7PWG - chains 1 and R of the 44 polymer chains in the assembly; structure by electron microscopy, 2.75 A resolution.

Chain 1:
Molecule: rRNA 28S
Source organism: Giardia lamblia ATCC 50803
Sequence (2707 nucleotides; each row starts with the number of its first residue):
     1 GCGCGGCCCG AGGCGGCGGG GGCGACGGGC GGAACUUAAG CAUAUCAGUA CGCCCCGGAG
    61 GAGAAACCAA CCGGGAUUCC CCGUAGCGGC GAGCGACGCG GGAGGAGCCC GCCCCGAAGG
   121 CGCGCUGUGG GGCGCAGGCG CAGGCCCGCC GCGAGGGGGC CCGAGGGCCC CGCCCGAGAG
   181 GGUGCAAGCC CCGUACGGCG GCCGCCGGGC CUGCGCGGCG AGUAGCGCUG CUUGAGCGUG
   241 CAGCGCGAAG GGAGGCGCGG CCCUUCCAAG GCUAAAUACG CCCCGGGACC GAUAGCGGAC
   301 CAAGUAGCGC GAGCGAACGG UGAAAAGGAC GCCCUGCGGC CGCUCAAAAG ACCUGAACCC
   361 GGCCGGCCGC CGGCCCGCCG GCCCCGUCUC GAXACXCGGA CCGAGGAGCC ACGCGCCGCG
   421 GCGAGCCCGA GGGAGCCCCC GCGGCGGAGC GAGCGCGAGA CGCCCCGGGC CCGCCGCGCC
   481 CCUGCGGGCG UGCGCGGGCC GAGCCGCGGC GCGUGGGCCC GAXAGGCGGU GAUCUAUGCC
   541 CGGCGAGGGC GAGGCCGGGC GAAAGCCUGG UGGAGGCCCG CCGCGGUGCU GACGCGCAGA
   601 UCGCUCGUCG GAGCCGGGCA UGGGGGCGAA AGACUCAUCG AACCGCCUGG UAGCUGGUUG
   661 CCUCCGAAAU GUCUCCCAGG ACAGCCGCCG CCCCGCAGUU GCGGCCCGUA GAGCGCUGGC
   721 CGGCGGGAGC GGGGGGCCUG CCCCUCGCCC GCCCCCCAAA CUCCGAAGGG CCGCGCCGCC
   781 CCGCCGCUGG CCUGGGCGGG GCGGGCGAAU GCGGGCGGCG CGUGGGCCCC UCCUGGUAAG
   841 CAGGACGGGC GAGGCGGGAC GAUCCGGACG CCGGGCCAGG GUGCGCCGCC GGGGCCCGCG
   901 GAACGGCGUC GGCCGGUCCC GACAGCUGGA AGGUGGCCCC AGAAGUCGGC AUCCUCCAGG
   961 GAGUGUGUAA CAACCCACCA GCCGAAUCGG CCGGCCCGGA AAAUGGAGCG CGCCGGAGCC
  1021 CCGGACCCGC GCCCGGCCGC CGCGCGCGGC GGGUAGGAGG CCGCAGAGGC CCCGGGGGCG
  1081 AAGGCGGCGC GCAGGCCCCG CCGGACCGGC CUCUGGUGCA GAUCUCGGCA GCAGUAGCCG
  1141 CUACUCCGCG CCCCGGAGGA CUGAGGGGGA GACGGGUUCC GCGGCGCCUG CAUCUGGCCG
  1201 CGGGUGACUC GGGCCUAAGC GGCGGGUGAA GACCGGGAAG GGGCGUGCCC GCCCGUCGAA
  1261 CGGGGAGCCG GCGGAGACUC CGGCAGGCGC GGCCCCCGCG GAGACGCCCG CCCCCCGGCG
  1321 ACGCGCACGG GGACCGCGGC GGGCGGCGCC CCGGCCCGCG AACGCCCCGC AGCCCCCGGA
  1381 CGCCUUGCGC GGAGAGGGGG GCCCGGGGGC GGACCCCGCG CGUCCCCGGC CGCCCCUGAA
  1441 AAGCCGGGGG GCGCCGGCCG CGCGCCGUAC CGACCGCAGC AGGACUCCGG GGUCAGCAGC
  1501 CUCUAGCGCG GGAGCGAACG CGGCUCAGGG AAGUCGGCAA GCCGGCUCCG UAACCUCGGG
  1561 AAAAGGAGUG GCUCUGACGG CGCGCCGGGU CAGAACUGGA ACGGACGCGG GGAUCCCGAC
  1621 UGUUUACUAG AAACACAGCG UCGCGAGGGC CGCACCCGGC GCUGGCGCGA CGUGAUUUCU
  1681 GCCCAGUGCC ACGACCGUCA CCGUGAAGCG AUCCGCCGAA GCCCUGGUAA ACGGCGGGAG
  1741 UAACUAUGAC UCUCUUAAGG UAGCXAAXUG CCUCGUCGGG CAAUUUCCGA CGUGCAUGAA
  1801 UGGACCAACG AGGAUCCCAC UGUCCCGAGC CGCGCCUCCG CGAGCCUCCA GCCUCGGGAA
  1861 CGGGCGAGGG CCGGCCAGCG GGGCAAGAAG ACCCUUUUGA GCUUGACUCC AGCCCGGGCC
  1921 UGUGGGGCGG GGCGGCCGGC GCAGCGCACA GGGGAGGCCG CGCCCCUGAG ACACCCUGAC
  1981 GGCCGCCGCC GCCCCGCUCA CCCGGUCGCG CGGGGACCCG CCCGGGCGGG GAGUUCGGCU
  2041 GGGGCGGCGC GCCUGCUACA CCGGACCGCA GGCGUCCCAC GGCGGGCUCA GCGAGGACGG
  2101 AGACCUCCCG CGGAGCAGAA GGGCACAAGC CCGCCCGACC CGCGCCCCCC GUGCCGGCGC
  2161 GGGCCGCGAA AGCGGGGCCU ACCGAUCCUU CGCCGCCCCG GCCGCGGGCG CGGAGGUGGC
  2221 AGAAAAGUUA CCACAGGGAU AACUGGCUUG UGGCCGCCGA GCGCCCGCAG CGACGCGGCU
  2281 UUUUGAUCCU UXGAUGUCGG CUCUUCCUAC CGUCCGCGCG CACCGGCGCG GAAGCGUCGG
  2341 AUUGUUCACC CGUUCAAGGG AUCGUGAGCU GGGUUUAGAC CGUCGUGAGA CAGGUUAGUU
  2401 UUACCCUACU GGCCCCGGGG CCAGAGCACG GCGGGCCAGU ACGAGAGGAA CGCCCGCCGC
  2461 GGGCGCCCAG CCCCGCGGUU GCCCGCCGGG GCAGGACCGC GCGCCCGGGC CCGGGGGCCU
  2521 GGCGCUGCCG CCUCUAAAGC GCCACCCCCC CCUCCGGCCC CGCCGGGCCC GCGCCCCAGC
  2581 CCCGUGCCCC CUGCCCGAGG CGGCCCCCGC CCGGGAGGAC CACCCGGCGC GGCGCCCCUG
  2641 UACGGCGCAG GGCCUGCGAU CGCGUUCGCC CGGGGGGCGC GCCGGGCGGG CGCGCGGCCC
  2701 ACUUGCU
Disordered / not traced: 1-3, 132-146, 202-217, 335-337, 368, 434-436, 694, 727-748, 786, 897-899, 916-987, 1139, 1293-1297, 1308-1309, 1414-1415, 1453-1457, 1479, 1580-1586, 1692, 1743-1745, 1793, 1933-1988, 2099-2103, 2392, 2444, 2565-2566, 2648, 2654-2661, 2684-2685, 2695-2707
Modified residues: OMU (o2'-methyluridine 5'-monophosphate) at position 49, OMG (o2'-methylguanosine-5'-monophosphate) at position 313, OMG (o2'-methylguanosine-5'-monophosphate) at position 386, A2M (2'-O-methyladenosine 5'-(dihydrogen phosphate)) at position 393, A2M (2'-O-methyladenosine 5'-(dihydrogen phosphate)) at position 396, A2M (2'-O-methyladenosine 5'-(dihydrogen phosphate)) at position 523, OMG (o2'-methylguanosine-5'-monophosphate) at position 624, OMG (o2'-methylguanosine-5'-monophosphate) at position 1121, OMG (o2'-methylguanosine-5'-monophosphate) at position 1204, OMG (o2'-methylguanosine-5'-monophosphate) at position 1520, OMC (o2'-methylycytidine-5'-monophosphate) at position 1684, 5MC (5-methylcytidine-5'-monophosphate) at position 1765, A2M (2'-O-methyladenosine 5'-(dihydrogen phosphate)) at position 1768, OMG (o2'-methylguanosine-5'-monophosphate) at position 1775, OMC (o2'-methylycytidine-5'-monophosphate) at position 1824, OMG (o2'-methylguanosine-5'-monophosphate) at position 1882, OMU (o2'-methyluridine 5'-monophosphate) at position 1896, OMU (o2'-methyluridine 5'-monophosphate) at position 1897, OMU (o2'-methyluridine 5'-monophosphate) at position 1908, OMG (o2'-methylguanosine-5'-monophosphate) at position 2042, OMG (o2'-methylguanosine-5'-monophosphate) at position 2074, OMG (o2'-methylguanosine-5'-monophosphate) at position 2237, 5MC (5-methylcytidine-5'-monophosphate) at position 2292, OMC (o2'-methylycytidine-5'-monophosphate) at position 2380
Metal / ion sites: K+ site 1: A33, OMU_49; K+ site 2 near A34 (its only coordinating residue here); K+ site 3: C35, C46; K+ site 4: U37, A42; K+ site 5 near A38 (its only coordinating residue here); K+ site 6: A38, A39, G89, G91 (together with triethylene glycol); Mg2+ site 1: G40, C41; Mg2+ site 2: C41, G1899; K+ site 7: C41, A42; K+ site 8: A42, U43; K+ site 9: U43, A44, U45; K+ site 10: U43, A44, G88, G91; 153 more K+ sites not listed; 86 more Mg2+ sites not listed

Chain R:
Name: Ribosomal protein L19
Source organism: Giardia lamblia ATCC 50803
UniProt: A8BH61 (A8BH61_GIAIC); numbering as in UniProt (aligned over 1-196)
Chain sequence (196 residues; numbered 1 to 196; the number before each row is that of its first residue):
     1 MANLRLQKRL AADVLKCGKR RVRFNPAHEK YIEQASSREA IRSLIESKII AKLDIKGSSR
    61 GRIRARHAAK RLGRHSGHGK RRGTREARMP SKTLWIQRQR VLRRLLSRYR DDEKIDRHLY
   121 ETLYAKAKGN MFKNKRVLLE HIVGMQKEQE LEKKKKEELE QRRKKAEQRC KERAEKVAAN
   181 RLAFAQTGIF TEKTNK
Disordered / not traced: 1, 179-196

Chain 1 / chain R interface:
Residue-residue contacts - 155 pairs, chain 1 then chain R:
  G548(1) with Thr84(R), phosphate contact
  G549(1) with Thr84(R), hydrogen bond to the phosphate; Glu86(R), phosphate contact; Ala87(R), phosphate contact
  C556(1) with Ala125(R), hydrogen bond to the sugar; Lys128(R), sugar contact; Gly129(R), hydrogen bond to the sugar
  G557(1) with Ala125(R), sugar contact; Lys126(R), phosphate contact; Gly129(R), sugar contact; Met131(R), sugar contact
  G558(1) with Lys126(R), salt bridge to the phosphate
  G569(1) with Gly129(R), hydrogen bond to the base
  G570(1) with Trp95(R), sugar contact; Asn130(R), sugar contact
  U571(1) with Trp95(R), sugar contact
  G572(1) with Lys92(R), salt bridge to the phosphate
  G573(1) with Lys92(R), salt bridge to the phosphate
  C1153(1) with Arg5(R), phosphate contact
  C1154(1) with Ala2(R), hydrogen bond to the sugar; Asn3(R), sugar contact; Leu4(R), hydrogen bond to the sugar; Arg5(R), salt bridge to the phosphate
  G1155(1) with Lys8(R), salt bridge to the phosphate; Phe24(R), phosphate contact
  G1156(1) with Lys8(R), salt bridge to the phosphate; Val22(R), phosphate contact; Arg23(R), phosphate contact; Phe24(R), hydrogen bond to the phosphate
  A1157(1) with Arg23(R), salt bridge to the phosphate
  G1181(1) with Leu6(R), phosphate contact
  C1182(1) with Leu6(R), phosphate contact
  U1195(1) with Arg5(R), hydrogen bond to the phosphate
  G1196(1) with Asn3(R), phosphate contact; Arg5(R), salt bridge to the phosphate
  C1272(1) with Arg42(R), salt bridge to the phosphate
  G1273(1) with Arg38(R), phosphate contact; Glu39(R), phosphate contact; Arg42(R), salt bridge to the phosphate
  G1274(1) with Arg9(R), hydrogen bond to the phosphate; Ser36(R), sugar contact; Ser37(R), phosphate contact; Arg38(R), salt bridge to the phosphate
  A1275(1) with Arg9(R), salt bridge to the phosphate; Arg38(R), salt bridge to the phosphate
  A1327(1) with Lys92(R), sugar contact
  C1328(1) with Ile96(R), sugar contact; Arg100(R), hydrogen bond to the phosphate
  G1329(1) with Arg100(R), salt bridge to the phosphate
  G1336(1) with Arg60(R), phosphate contact
  C1337(1) with Arg60(R), salt bridge to the phosphate; Arg64(R), salt bridge to the phosphate
  G1338(1) with Arg64(R), salt bridge to the phosphate
  G1354(1) with Ser59(R), hydrogen bond to the sugar; Arg60(R), phosphate contact; Arg64(R), salt bridge to the phosphate
  C1355(1) with Ile55(R), sugar contact; Gly57(R), phosphate contact; Ser58(R), phosphate contact; Ser59(R), phosphate contact; Arg60(R), hydrogen bond to the phosphate; Arg64(R), salt bridge to the phosphate
  C1356(1) with Asp54(R), sugar contact; Ile55(R), sugar contact; Gly57(R), phosphate contact
  G1382(1) with His118(R), salt bridge to the phosphate; Glu121(R), phosphate contact
  C1383(1) with Arg110(R), salt bridge to the phosphate; Arg117(R), salt bridge to the phosphate; Tyr120(R), phosphate contact; Glu121(R), base contact
  C1384(1) with Arg110(R), salt bridge to the phosphate; Tyr120(R), hydrogen bond to the phosphate; Glu121(R), hydrogen bond to the base; Tyr124(R), base contact
  U1385(1) with Arg103(R), base contact; Tyr124(R), hydrogen bond to the phosphate; Lys128(R), base contact
  U1386(1) with Lys92(R), hydrogen bond to the base; Trp95(R), hydrogen bond to the sugar; Ile96(R), sugar contact; Arg100(R), salt bridge to the phosphate; Arg103(R), salt bridge to the phosphate
  G1387(1) with Arg103(R), salt bridge to the phosphate; Lys128(R), salt bridge to the phosphate
  C1388(1) with Lys128(R), salt bridge to the phosphate
  G1396(1) with Arg117(R), sugar contact
  G1491(1) with Arg60(R), hydrogen bond to the sugar
  G1492(1) with Arg60(R), salt bridge to the phosphate; Ile63(R), sugar contact
  U1493(1) with His67(R), salt bridge to the phosphate
  C1494(1) with Arg82(R), phosphate contact
  A1495(1) with Arg82(R), hydrogen bond to the phosphate; Gly83(R), hydrogen bond to the phosphate; Ala87(R), sugar contact; Arg88(R), salt bridge to the phosphate
  C1503(1) with Lys56(R), hydrogen bond to the sugar; Gly57(R), sugar contact
  U1504(1) with Arg20(R), salt bridge to the phosphate; Ile55(R), sugar contact; Lys56(R), hydrogen bond to the phosphate
  A1505(1) with Gly18(R), hydrogen bond to the phosphate; Arg20(R), salt bridge to the phosphate; Arg21(R), salt bridge to the phosphate
  G1506(1) with Gly18(R), phosphate contact; Lys19(R), salt bridge to the phosphate; Arg20(R), hydrogen bond to the base
  G1545(1) with His78(R), hydrogen bond to the base; Arg81(R), hydrogen bond to the base; Arg82(R), hydrogen bond to the sugar
  C1546(1) with Arg81(R), sugar contact; Arg82(R), sugar contact; Gly83(R), sugar contact; Thr84(R), phosphate contact
  U1547(1) with His78(R), sugar contact; Thr84(R), phosphate contact; Arg85(R), hydrogen bond to the phosphate
  C1548(1) with Arg85(R), salt bridge to the phosphate
  G1568(1) with His78(R), base contact
  U1569(1) with His78(R), base contact; Gly79(R), hydrogen bond to the phosphate
  G1570(1) with Gly77(R), phosphate contact; His78(R), phosphate contact; Gly79(R), hydrogen bond to the phosphate
  G1571(1) with His75(R), salt bridge to the phosphate; Lys80(R), phosphate contact
  C1572(1) with Arg74(R), phosphate contact; His75(R), salt bridge to the phosphate
  U1573(1) with Arg74(R), salt bridge to the phosphate
  C1574(1) with Arg74(R), salt bridge to the phosphate
  C1578(1) with Asn134(R), phosphate contact
  G1579(1) with Val101(R), sugar contact; Arg104(R), phosphate contact; Lys135(R), hydrogen bond to the phosphate
  G1589(1) with Met89(R), sugar contact
  U1590(1) with Lys70(R), salt bridge to the phosphate; Arg88(R), salt bridge to the phosphate; Met89(R), sugar contact
  C1591(1) with Arg81(R), salt bridge to the phosphate; Arg88(R), salt bridge to the phosphate
  A1592(1) with His78(R), salt bridge to the phosphate; Arg81(R), salt bridge to the phosphate
  G1603(1) with Gly79(R), sugar contact; Arg82(R), hydrogen bond to the sugar
  G1604(1) with Arg82(R), salt bridge to the phosphate
  G1607(1) with Arg82(R), base contact
  G2481(1) with Lys80(R), salt bridge to the phosphate
  C2483(1) with Ser58(R), hydrogen bond to the phosphate; Arg62(R), salt bridge to the phosphate
  C2484(1) with Ser58(R), phosphate contact; Ser59(R), hydrogen bond to the phosphate; Arg62(R), salt bridge to the phosphate
  G2485(1) with Ser59(R), sugar contact; Arg62(R), phosphate contact
  C2486(1) with Arg62(R), salt bridge to the phosphate
Other interface residues (no listed pair), chain 1 (80 interface residues in all): C555, G1271, G1343, C1357, C1381, C1507
Other interface residues (no listed pair), chain R (76 interface residues in all): Leu10, Lys16, Cys17, Pro26, Glu29, Gly61, Arg66, Leu72, Gln99

Overview:
80 residues of chain 1 and 76 residues of chain R are in contact, with 34 hydrogen bonds and 51 salt bridges.
Polar contacts include G569(1)-Gly129(R), C1384(1)-Glu121(R) and U1386(1)-Lys92(R). A33(1) and OMU_49(1)
coordinate K+ site 1. C35(1) and C46(1) coordinate K+ site 3.
Here chain 1 is rRNA 28S and chain R is Ribosomal protein L19, both from Giardia lamblia ATCC 50803. Entry
7PWG (Cryo-EM structure of large subunit of Giardia lamblia ribosome at 2.7 A resolution) was determined by
electron microscopy.
